2R93 - chains C and K of the 13 polymer chains in the assembly; structure by X-ray diffraction, 4.00 A resolution.

Chain C:
Name: DNA-directed RNA polymerase II subunit RPB3
Source organism: Saccharomyces cerevisiae
Notes: EC 2.7.7.6
UniProt: P16370 (RPB3_YEAST); residue numbers follow UniProt; this construct covers 1-318
Amino-acid sequence (318 residues; row label = number of the first residue in the row):
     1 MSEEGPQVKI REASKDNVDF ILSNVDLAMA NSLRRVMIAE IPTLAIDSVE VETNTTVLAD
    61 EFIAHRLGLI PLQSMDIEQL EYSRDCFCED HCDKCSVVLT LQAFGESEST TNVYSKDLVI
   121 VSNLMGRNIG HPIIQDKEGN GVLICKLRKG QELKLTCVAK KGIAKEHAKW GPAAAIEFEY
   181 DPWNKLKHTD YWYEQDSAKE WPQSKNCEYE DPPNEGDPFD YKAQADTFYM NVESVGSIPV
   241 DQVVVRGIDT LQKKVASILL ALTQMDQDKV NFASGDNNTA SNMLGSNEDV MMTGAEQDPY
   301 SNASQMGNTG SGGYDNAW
Unresolved in the structure: 1, 269-318
Metal / ion sites: Zn2+: C86, C88, C92, C95

Chain K:
Name: DNA-directed RNA polymerase II subunit RPB11
Source organism: Saccharomyces cerevisiae
Notes: EC 2.7.7.6
UniProt: P38902 (RPB11_YEAST); numbering as in UniProt (aligned over 1-120)
Amino-acid sequence (120 residues; each row starts with the number of its first residue):
     1 MNAPDRFELF LLGEGESKLK IDPDTKAPNA VVITFEKEDH TLGNLIRAEL LNDRKVLFAA
    61 YKVEHPFFAR FKLRIQTTEG YDPKDALKNA CNSIINKLGA LKTNFETEWN LQTLAADDAF
Unresolved in the structure: 113-120

How chain C and chain K interact:
Pairs across the interface - 63 pairs, chain C then chain K:
  S2(C) with N104(K)
  E3(C) with N104(K), hydrogen bond (backbone-side chain)
  E4(C) with A100(K); N104(K)
  P6(C) with K97(K); L101(K), hydrophobic; N104(K)
  Q7(C) with N104(K)
  V8(C) with N104(K); F105(K), hydrophobic
  K9(C) with E108(K)
  I10(C) with E108(K), hydrogen bond (backbone-side chain); W109(K)
  V18(C) with F105(K), hydrophobic; W109(K), hydrophobic
  L22(C) with L101(K), hydrophobic
  D26(C) with E49(K)
  A28(C) with A48(K), hydrophobic
  M29(C) with L45(K), hydrophobic; I94(K); K97(K); L98(K), hydrophobic
  S32(C) with T41(K), hydrogen bond (side chain-backbone); L45(K)
  R35(C) with D39(K), salt bridge; H40(K); T41(K), hydrogen bond
  E40(C) with T41(K)
  R84(C) with L11(K)
  I163(C) with F10(K), hydrophobic
  K165(C) with R6(K), hydrogen bond (backbone-side chain); D39(K), salt bridge
  E166(C) with R6(K), hydrogen bond (backbone-side chain); F10(K)
  H167(C) with R6(K)
  D241(C) with F105(K); W109(K)
  V244(C) with F105(K), hydrophobic
  V245(C) with K102(K)
  I248(C) with L98(K), hydrophobic; L101(K), hydrophobic; K102(K)
  D249(C) with K102(K), salt bridge
  L251(C) with L45(K), hydrophobic
  Q252(C) with I95(K), hydrogen bond (side chain-backbone); L98(K); G99(K); K102(K)
  K254(C) with E38(K), salt bridge; T41(K); L42(K)
  V255(C) with L42(K); C91(K)
  A256(C) with I95(K), hydrophobic
  I258(C) with L19(K); L42(K), hydrophobic; C91(K), hydrophobic
  L259(C) with K88(K); C91(K), hydrophobic; N92(K)
  L262(C) with L87(K), hydrophobic
  M265(C) with L19(K)
  D266(C) with K88(K), salt bridge
Other interface residues (no listed pair), chain C (43 interface residues in all): G5, A13, S14, F20, V25, L33, A261
Other interface residues (no listed pair), chain K (38 interface residues in all): F7, L9, S17, I21, F35, N44, I46, N52, E106, Q112

Overview:
43 residues of chain C and 38 residues of chain K are in contact, with 7 hydrogen bonds and 5 salt bridges.
Polar contacts include R35(C)-D39(K), K165(C)-D39(K) and D249(C)-K102(K). The Zn2+ site is built by C86(C),
C88(C), C92(C) and C95(C).
Here chain C is DNA-directed RNA polymerase II subunit RPB3 and chain K is DNA-directed RNA polymerase II
subunit RPB11, both from Saccharomyces cerevisiae. Entry 2R93 (Elongation complex of RNA polymerase II with a
hepatitis delta virus-derived RNA stem loop) was determined by X-ray diffraction (same publication as 2R92).
